8KET - chains F and C of the 5 polymer chains in the assembly; structure by electron microscopy, 3.30 A resolution.

Chain F:
Molecule: Endoplasmic reticulum lectin 1
From: Homo sapiens
UniProt: Q96DZ1 (ERLEC_HUMAN); residues 1-483 here = UniProt positions 1-483
Sequence (483 residues; each row starts with the number of its first residue):
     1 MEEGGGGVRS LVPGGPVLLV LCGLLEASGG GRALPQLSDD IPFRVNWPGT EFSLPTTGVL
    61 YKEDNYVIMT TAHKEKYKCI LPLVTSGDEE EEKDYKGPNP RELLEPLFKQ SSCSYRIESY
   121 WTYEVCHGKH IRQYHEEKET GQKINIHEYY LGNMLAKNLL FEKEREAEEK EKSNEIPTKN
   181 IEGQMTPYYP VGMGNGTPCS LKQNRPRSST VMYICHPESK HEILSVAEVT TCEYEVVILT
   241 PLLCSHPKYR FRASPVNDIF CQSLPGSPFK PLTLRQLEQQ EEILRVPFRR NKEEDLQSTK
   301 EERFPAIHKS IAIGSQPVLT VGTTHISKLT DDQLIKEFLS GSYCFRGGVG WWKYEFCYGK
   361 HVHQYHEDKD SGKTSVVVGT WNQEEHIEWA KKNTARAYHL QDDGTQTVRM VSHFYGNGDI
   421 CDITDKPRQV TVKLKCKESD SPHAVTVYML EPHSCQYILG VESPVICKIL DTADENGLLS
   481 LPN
Disordered / not traced: 1-32, 156-172, 289-483
Cystine bridges: Cys79-Cys261, Cys113-Cys126, Cys199-Cys232
UniProt features mapped onto this chain:
  - glycosylation: Asn195 (N-linked (GlcNAc...) asparagine)

Chain C:
Molecule: Protein sel-1 homolog 1
From: Homo sapiens
UniProt: Q9UBV2 (SE1L1_HUMAN); residue numbers follow UniProt; this construct covers 177-723
Sequence (547 residues; row label = number of the first residue in the row):
   177 RRQMQEAEMM YQTGMKILNG SNKKSQKREA YRYLQKAASM NHTKALERVS YALLFGDYLP
   237 QNIQAAREMF EKLTEEGSPK GQTALGFLYA SGLGVNSSQA KALVYYTFGA LGGNLIAHMV
   297 LGYRYWAGIG VLQSCESALT HYRLVANHVA SDISLTGGSV VQRIRLPDEV ENPGMNSGML
   357 EEDLIQYYQF LAEKGDVQAQ VGLGQLHLHG GRGVEQNHQR AFDYFNLAAN AGNSHAMAFL
   417 GKMYSEGSDI VPQSNETALH YFKKAADMGN PVGQSGLGMA YLYGRGVQVN YDLALKYFQK
   477 AAEQGWVDGQ LQLGSMYYNG IGVKRDYKQA LKYFNLASQG GHILAFYNLA QMHASGTGVM
   537 RSCHTAVELF KNVCERGRWS ERLMTAYNSY KDGDYNAAVI QYLLLAEQGY EVAQSNAAFI
   597 LDQREASIVG ENETYPRALL HWNRAASQGY TVARIKLGDY HFYGFGTDVD YETAFIHYRL
   657 ASEQQHSAQA MFNLGYMHEK GLGIKQDIHL AKRFYDMAAE ASPDAQVPVF LALCKLGVVY
   717 FLQYIRE
Disordered / not traced: 351-360
Cystine bridges: Cys311-Cys539
Glycans and other covalent adducts: N-acetylglucosamine (NAG) linked to Asn217, Asn272, Asn431, Asn608
UniProt features mapped onto this chain:
  - glycosylation (N-linked (GlcNAc...) asparagine): Asn195, Asn217, Asn272, Asn431, Asn608

Interface between chain F and chain C:
Pairs across the interface - 62 pairs, chain F then chain C:
  Leu34(F) - Pro612(C)  hydrophobic
  Leu34(F) - Gly642(C)
  Ser38(F) - Leu616(C)
  Asp39(F) - Ile305(C)
  Asp39(F) - Leu616(C)
  Asp39(F) - Arg620(C)  salt bridge
  Ile41(F) - Gly306(C)
  Pro42(F) - Gly306(C)
  Pro42(F) - Val307(C)
  Pro42(F) - Leu308(C)  hydrophobic
  Phe43(F) - Ala276(C)  hydrophobic
  Phe43(F) - Leu279(C)  hydrophobic
  Phe43(F) - Gly306(C)  hydrogen bond (backbone-backbone)
  Phe43(F) - Val307(C)
  Val45(F) - Leu279(C)  hydrophobic
  Val45(F) - Thr283(C)
  Trp47(F) - Phe284(C)  hydrophobic
  Val67(F) - Lys277(C)
  Met69(F) - Gln258(C)
  Met69(F) - Val280(C)  hydrophobic
  Met69(F) - Tyr281(C)  hydrophobic
  Met69(F) - Phe284(C)  hydrophobic
  Thr70(F) - Gly253(C)
  Thr70(F) - Gln258(C)  hydrogen bond (backbone-side chain)
  Thr71(F) - Gly253(C)
  Thr71(F) - Phe284(C)
  Ala72(F) - Gly253(C)
  Lys74(F) - Glu252(C)
  Cys79(F) - Val280(C)  hydrophobic
  Cys79(F) - Phe284(C)  hydrophobic
  Leu81(F) - Ala276(C)
  Leu81(F) - Lys277(C)
  Leu81(F) - Val280(C)  hydrophobic
  Asn180(F) - Ile652(C)
  Glu182(F) - Ile652(C)
  Leu201(F) - His685(C)
  Ser225(F) - Glu659(C)
  Ala227(F) - Arg655(C)
  Glu228(F) - Leu686(C)
  Glu228(F) - Arg689(C)  salt bridge
  Val229(F) - Ile680(C)
  Val229(F) - Lys681(C)
  Val229(F) - Leu686(C)
  Thr230(F) - Lys681(C)
  Thr230(F) - Leu686(C)
  Thr231(F) - Asp683(C)  hydrogen bond
  Thr231(F) - His685(C)  hydrogen bond
  Thr231(F) - Leu686(C)
  Val256(F) - Leu308(C)  hydrophobic
  Ile259(F) - Ala276(C)
  Ile259(F) - Val280(C)  hydrophobic
  Pro271(F) - Leu287(C)  hydrophobic
  Thr273(F) - Leu287(C)
  Leu274(F) - Leu287(C)  hydrophobic
  Leu277(F) - Thr316(C)
  Leu277(F) - Leu320(C)  hydrophobic
  Glu281(F) - Thr316(C)  hydrogen bond
  Glu281(F) - Arg319(C)  salt bridge
  Leu284(F) - Arg319(C)
  Arg285(F) - Glu312(C)  salt bridge
  Phe288(F) - Ala530(C)
  Phe288(F) - Ser531(C)
Also at the interface, not in a pair above, chain F (42 interface residues in all): Arg44, Tyr77, Pro82, Gly183, Lys202, Val226, Cys261
Also at the interface, not in a pair above, chain C (44 interface residues in all): Thr250, Glu251, Gln275, Gly304, His317, Arg537, Thr649, Leu656, His674, Gln682

In short:
42 residues of chain F face 44 of chain C across their interface; the contacts include 5 hydrogen bonds and 4
salt bridges. Polar pairs include Asp39(F)-Arg620(C), Glu228(F)-Arg689(C) and Glu281(F)-Arg319(C).
N-acetylglucosamine is covalently linked to Asn217(C), Asn272(C), Asn431(C) and Asn608(C).
Here chain F is Endoplasmic reticulum lectin 1 and chain C is Protein sel-1 homolog 1, both from Homo sapiens.
Entry 8KET (Cryo-EM structure of HRD1-SEL1LFL-XTP3B complex) was determined by electron microscopy (same
publication as 9LWU, 9UAV, 8KES and 8KEV).
